Entry 6LEI (X-ray diffraction, 2.80 A resolution); this record covers chains A and B.

Chain A (and B):
Name: N-carbamoyl-D-amino-acid hydrolase
Organism: Nitratireductor indicus C115
Notes: chain B of this document is another copy of the same molecule, construct and numbering; everything in this record applies to it too
UniProt: K2NMS4 (K2NMS4_9RHIZ); numbering as in UniProt (aligned over 1-307)
Amino-acid sequence (307 residues; row label = number of the first residue in the row):
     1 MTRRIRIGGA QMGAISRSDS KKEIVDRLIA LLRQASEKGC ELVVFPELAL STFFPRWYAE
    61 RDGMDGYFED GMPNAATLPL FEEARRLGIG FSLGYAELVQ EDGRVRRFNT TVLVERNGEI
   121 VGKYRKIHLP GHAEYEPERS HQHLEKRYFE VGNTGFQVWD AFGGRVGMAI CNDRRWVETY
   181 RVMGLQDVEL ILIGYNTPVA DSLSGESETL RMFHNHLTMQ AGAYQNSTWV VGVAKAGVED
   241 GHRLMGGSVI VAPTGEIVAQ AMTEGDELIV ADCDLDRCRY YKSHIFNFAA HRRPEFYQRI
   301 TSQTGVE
Disordered / not traced: 203-205 (chain B: fully traced)

Interface between chain A and chain B:
Contacting residue pairs (121; chain A residue first):
  Ile-127(A) / Arg-293(B)
  Ile-127(A) / Phe-296(B)  hydrophobic
  His-128(A) / His-291(B)
  His-128(A) / Tyr-297(B)  hydrogen bond
  Leu-129(A) / His-291(B)  hydrogen bond (backbone-side chain)
  Lys-146(A) / Ala-290(B)
  Lys-146(A) / His-291(B)  hydrogen bond
  Val-151(A) / Arg-293(B)
  Gly-152(A) / Phe-296(B)
  Gly-155(A) / Phe-296(B)
  Arg-175(A) / Tyr-224(B)  hydrogen bond
  Arg-175(A) / Gln-225(B)  hydrogen bond (backbone-side chain)
  Arg-175(A) / Phe-286(B)
  Trp-176(A) / Arg-181(B)
  Trp-176(A) / Ile-285(B)
  Trp-176(A) / Phe-286(B)  hydrophobic
  Trp-176(A) / Phe-288(B)  hydrophobic
  Trp-176(A) / His-291(B)
  Trp-176(A) / Arg-292(B)
  Val-177(A) / Val-177(B)  hydrophobic
  Val-177(A) / Arg-181(B)
  Val-177(A) / Gln-225(B)
  Glu-178(A) / Arg-181(B)  salt bridge
  Glu-178(A) / Arg-292(B)  salt bridge
  Glu-178(A) / Tyr-297(B)
  Glu-178(A) / Ile-300(B)
  Arg-181(A) / Trp-176(B)
  Arg-181(A) / Val-177(B)
  Arg-181(A) / Glu-178(B)  salt bridge
  Arg-181(A) / Ile-300(B)
  Val-182(A) / Phe-296(B)
  Val-182(A) / Tyr-297(B)  hydrophobic
  Val-182(A) / Arg-299(B)
  Gly-184(A) / Val-306(B)
  Leu-185(A) / Arg-299(B)
  Leu-185(A) / Ile-300(B)  hydrophobic
  Leu-185(A) / Gln-303(B)  hydrogen bond (backbone-side chain)
  Leu-185(A) / Gly-305(B)
  Leu-185(A) / Val-306(B)
  Leu-185(A) / Glu-307(B)  hydrogen bond (backbone-backbone)
  Gln-186(A) / Arg-299(B)
  Asp-187(A) / Val-306(B)
  Asp-201(A) / Tyr-280(B)  hydrogen bond
  Leu-210(A) / Glu-256(B)
  Phe-213(A) / Gln-220(B)
  Phe-213(A) / Thr-254(B)
  Phe-213(A) / Gly-255(B)
  His-214(A) / Tyr-224(B)
  His-214(A) / Thr-254(B)  hydrogen bond (side chain-backbone)
  His-214(A) / Tyr-281(B)
  Leu-217(A) / Leu-217(B)  hydrophobic
  Leu-217(A) / Gln-220(B)
  Leu-217(A) / Ala-221(B)  hydrophobic
  Thr-218(A) / Tyr-224(B)
  Thr-218(A) / Gln-225(B)
  Gln-220(A) / Phe-213(B)
  Gln-220(A) / Leu-217(B)
  Ala-221(A) / Leu-217(B)  hydrophobic
  Ala-221(A) / Ala-221(B)  hydrophobic
  Tyr-224(A) / His-214(B)
  Tyr-224(A) / Leu-217(B)  hydrophobic
  Tyr-224(A) / Thr-218(B)
  Gln-225(A) / Arg-175(B)  hydrogen bond (side chain-backbone)
  Gln-225(A) / Val-177(B)
  Thr-254(A) / Phe-213(B)
  Thr-254(A) / His-214(B)  hydrogen bond (backbone-side chain)
  Gly-255(A) / Phe-213(B)
  Glu-256(A) / Leu-210(B)
  Ile-285(A) / Arg-175(B)  hydrogen bond (backbone-side chain)
  Asn-287(A) / Trp-176(B)
  Phe-288(A) / Trp-176(B)  hydrophobic
  Phe-288(A) / Thr-304(B)
  Phe-288(A) / Val-306(B)  hydrophobic
  Ala-289(A) / Thr-304(B)
  Ala-289(A) / Gly-305(B)
  His-291(A) / His-128(B)
  His-291(A) / Trp-176(B)
  Arg-292(A) / Trp-176(B)
  Arg-292(A) / Glu-178(B)  salt bridge
  Arg-292(A) / Ile-300(B)  hydrogen bond (side chain-backbone)
  Arg-292(A) / Gln-303(B)  hydrogen bond (side chain-backbone)
  Arg-292(A) / Thr-304(B)  hydrogen bond (side chain-backbone)
  Arg-293(A) / Ile-127(B)
  Pro-294(A) / Thr-301(B)
  Pro-294(A) / Thr-304(B)
  Phe-296(A) / Ile-127(B)  hydrophobic
  Phe-296(A) / Gly-152(B)
  Phe-296(A) / Gly-155(B)
  Phe-296(A) / Val-182(B)
  Tyr-297(A) / His-128(B)  hydrogen bond
  Tyr-297(A) / Glu-178(B)
  Tyr-297(A) / Val-182(B)  hydrophobic
  Tyr-297(A) / Ile-300(B)
  Tyr-297(A) / Thr-301(B)
  Gln-298(A) / Thr-301(B)
  Arg-299(A) / Val-182(B)
  Arg-299(A) / Leu-185(B)
  Arg-299(A) / Gln-186(B)
  Ile-300(A) / Glu-178(B)
  Ile-300(A) / Arg-181(B)
  Ile-300(A) / Leu-185(B)  hydrophobic
  Ile-300(A) / Arg-292(B)  hydrogen bond (backbone-side chain)
  Ile-300(A) / Tyr-297(B)
  Thr-301(A) / Pro-294(B)
  Thr-301(A) / Tyr-297(B)
  Thr-301(A) / Gln-298(B)
  Thr-301(A) / Thr-301(B)  hydrogen bond
  Gln-303(A) / Leu-185(B)  hydrogen bond (side chain-backbone)
  Gln-303(A) / Arg-292(B)  hydrogen bond (backbone-side chain)
  Thr-304(A) / Leu-185(B)
  Thr-304(A) / Phe-288(B)
  Thr-304(A) / Ala-289(B)
  Thr-304(A) / Arg-292(B)  hydrogen bond (backbone-side chain)
  Thr-304(A) / Pro-294(B)
  Gly-305(A) / Leu-185(B)
  Gly-305(A) / Phe-288(B)
  Gly-305(A) / Ala-289(B)
  Val-306(A) / Gly-184(B)
  Val-306(A) / Leu-185(B)
  Val-306(A) / Asp-187(B)
  Glu-307(A) / Leu-185(B)
Interface residues without a listed pair, chain A (56 interface residues in all): Pro-130, Gly-131, Asn-153, Phe-156, Arg-174, Ser-202, Phe-286
Interface residues without a listed pair, chain B (53 interface residues in all): Leu-129, Pro-130, Val-151, Arg-174, Asn-287

Summary:
Chain A and chain B form an interface of 56 and 53 residues respectively; the contacts include 21 hydrogen
bonds and 4 salt bridges. Polar pairs include Glu-178(A)/Arg-181(B), Glu-178(A)/Arg-292(B) and
His-128(A)/Tyr-297(B).
Both chains are N-carbamoyl-D-amino-acid hydrolase (Nitratireductor indicus C115). Entry 6LEI (Structure of
D-carbamoylase from Nitratireductor indicus) was determined by X-ray diffraction (same publication as 6LCG,
6LE2 and 6LED).
